PDB entry 7TKA | electron microscopy, 7.10 A resolution (low resolution: residue-level contacts below are approximate; hydrogen-bond / salt-bridge calls are withheld) | chains B and F of the 27 polymer chains in the assembly

== Chain B ==
Name: ATP synthase subunit alpha
Organism: Saccharomyces cerevisiae
Reference sequence: P07251 (ATPA_YEAST); residues 1-510 here correspond to UniProt positions 36-545 (UniProt number = residue number + 35)
Sequence (510 residues; row label = number of the first residue in the row):
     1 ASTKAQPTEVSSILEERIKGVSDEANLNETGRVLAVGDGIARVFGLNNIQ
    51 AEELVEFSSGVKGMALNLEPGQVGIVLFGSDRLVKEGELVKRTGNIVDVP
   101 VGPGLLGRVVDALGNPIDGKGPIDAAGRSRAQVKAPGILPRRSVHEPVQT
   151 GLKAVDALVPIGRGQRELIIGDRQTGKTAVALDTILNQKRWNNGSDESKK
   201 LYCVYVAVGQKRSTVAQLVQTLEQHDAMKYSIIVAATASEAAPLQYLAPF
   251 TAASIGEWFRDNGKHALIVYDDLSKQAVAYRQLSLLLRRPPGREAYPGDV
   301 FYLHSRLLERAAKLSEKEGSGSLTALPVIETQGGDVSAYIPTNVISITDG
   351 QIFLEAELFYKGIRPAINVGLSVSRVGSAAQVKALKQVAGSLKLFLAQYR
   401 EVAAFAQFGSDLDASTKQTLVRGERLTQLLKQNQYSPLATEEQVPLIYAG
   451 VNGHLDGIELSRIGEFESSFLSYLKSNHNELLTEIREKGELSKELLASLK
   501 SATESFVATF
Not modelled in the structure: 1-2, 408-409, 510
Swiss-Prot annotation at these positions:
  - binding site (ATP): G171 to T178
  - site: S372 (Required for activity)
  - modified residue (Phosphoserine): S22, S143

== Chain F ==
Name: ATP synthase subunit beta
Organism: Saccharomyces cerevisiae
Notes: EC 7.1.2.2
Reference sequence: P00830 (ATPB_YEAST); residues 1-478 here correspond to UniProt positions 34-511 (UniProt number = residue number + 33)
Sequence (478 residues; row label = number of the first residue in the row):
     1 ASAAQSTPITGKVTAVIGAIVDVHFEQSELPAILNALEIKTPQGKLVLEV
    51 AQHLGENTVRTIAMDGTEGLVRGEKVLDTGGPISVPVGRETLGRIINVIG
   101 EPIDERGPIKSKLRKPIHADPPSFAEQSTSAEILETGIKVVDLLAPYARG
   151 GKIGLFGGAGVGKTVFIQELINNIAKAHGGFSVFTGVGERTREGNDLYRE
   201 MKETGVINLEGESKVALVFGQMNEPPGARARVALTGLTIAEYFRDEEGQD
   251 VLLFIDNIFRFTQAGSEVSALLGRIPSAVGYQPTLATDMGLLQERITTTK
   301 KGSVTSVQAVYVPADDLTDPAPATTFAHLDATTVLSRGISELGIYPAVDP
   351 LDSKSRLLDAAVVGQEHYDVASKVQETLQTYKSLQDIIAILGMDELSEQD
   401 KLTVERARKIQRFLSQPFAVAEVFTGIPGKLVRLKDTVASFKAVLEGKYD
   451 NIPEHAFYMVGGIEDVVAKAEKLAAEAN
Not modelled in the structure: 1-6, 476-478
Swiss-Prot annotation at these positions:
  - binding site (ATP): G157 to T164
  - modified residue: T79 (Phosphothreonine), T204 (Phosphothreonine), S340 (Phosphoserine)

== How chain B and chain F interact ==
Residue-residue contacts - 17 pairs, chain B then chain F:
  N47(B) - R72(F)
  I49(B) - L70(F)
  I49(B) - V71(F)
  I49(B) - R72(F)
  Q50(B) - G69(F)
  Q50(B) - L70(F)
  A51(B) - E68(F)
  A51(B) - G69(F)
  A51(B) - L70(F)
  L66(B) - V16(F)
  L68(B) - A15(F)
  L68(B) - V16(F)
  L68(B) - I17(F)
  E69(B) - T14(F)
  P70(B) - T14(F)
  R306(B) - N223(F)
  S346(B) - A159(F)
Also at the interface, not in a pair above, chain B (13 interface residues in all): N48, N67, S305

== Overview ==
13 residues of chain B and 11 residues of chain F are in contact. From UniProt: 8 ATP-binding residues on
chain B; 8 ATP-binding residues on chain F.
Here chain B is ATP synthase subunit alpha and chain F is ATP synthase subunit beta, both from Saccharomyces
cerevisiae. Entry 7TKA (Yeast ATP synthase State 1catalytic(e) with 10 mM ATP backbone model) was determined
by electron microscopy, deposited together with 7TJS, 7TJT, 7TJU, 7TJV, 7TJW, 7TJX and 30 further entries.
